8ES9 - chains A and N of the 11 polymer chains in the assembly; structure by electron microscopy, 3.25 A resolution.

Chain A:
Protein: PN45428 TCR alpha chain
Organism: Homo sapiens
Amino-acid sequence (274 residues; numbered -19 to 254; the number before each row is that of its first residue; numbers below 1 keep their minus sign (Met-19 is residue -19)):
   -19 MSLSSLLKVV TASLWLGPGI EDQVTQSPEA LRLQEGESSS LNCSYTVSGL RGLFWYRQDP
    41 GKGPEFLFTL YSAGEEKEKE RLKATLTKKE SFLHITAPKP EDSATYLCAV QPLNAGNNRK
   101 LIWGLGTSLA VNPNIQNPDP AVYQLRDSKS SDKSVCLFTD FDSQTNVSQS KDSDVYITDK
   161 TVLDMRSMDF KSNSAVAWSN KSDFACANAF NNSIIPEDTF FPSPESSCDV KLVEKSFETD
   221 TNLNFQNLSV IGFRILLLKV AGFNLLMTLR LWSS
Not modelled in the structure: -19 to 1, 253-254
Disulfide bonds: Cys23-Cys88, Cys136-Cys186
Glycans and other covalent adducts: N-acetylglucosamine (NAG) linked to Asn22, Asn146, Asn180, Asn191

Chain N:
Protein: MHC class I antigen
Organism: Homo sapiens
UniProt: Q861F7 (Q861F7_HUMAN); residue numbers follow UniProt; this construct covers 1-276
Amino-acid sequence (277 residues; row label = number of the first residue in the row; numbering starts at 0):
     0 MGSHSMRYFF TSVSRPGRGE PRFIAVGYVD DTQFVRFDSD AASQRMEPRA PWIEQEGPEY
    60 WDGETRKVKA HSQTHRVDLG TLRGYYNQSE AGSHTVQRMY GCDVGSDWRF LRGYHQYAYD
   120 GKDYIALKED LRSWTAADMA AQTTKHKWEA AHVAEQLRAY LEGTCVEWLR RYLENGKETL
   180 QRTDAPKTHM THHAVSDHEA TLRCWALSFY PAEITLTWQR DGEDQTQDTE LVETRPAGDG
   240 TFQKWAAVVV PSGQEQRYTC HVQHEGLPKP LTLRWEP
Not modelled in the structure: 0, 276
Differences from the reference sequence: initiating methionine (0)
Disulfide bonds: Cys101-Cys164, Cys203-Cys259

Chain A / chain N interface:
Pairs across the interface - 11 pairs, chain A then chain N:
  Arg31(A) with Ala158(N); Thr163(N)
  Tyr51(A) with Glu154(N); Gln155(N)
  Ser52(A) with Glu154(N)
  Glu55(A) with Glu154(N)
  Lys57(A) with His151(N)
  Leu93(A) with Gly162(N); Thr163(N)
  Ala95(A) with Trp167(N)
  Gly96(A) with Trp167(N)
Also at the interface, not in a pair above, chain A (9 interface residues in all): Glu56
Also at the interface, not in a pair above, chain N (10 interface residues in all): Arg157, Tyr159, Glu166

Summary:
Chain A and chain N form an interface of 9 and 10 residues respectively. Covalently linked
N-acetylglucosamine: at Asn22(A), Asn146(A), Asn180(A) and Asn191(A).
Chain A is PN45428 TCR alpha chain and chain N is MHC class I antigen, both from Homo sapiens; the structure,
CryoEM structure of PN45428 TCR-CD3 in complex with HLA-A2 MAGEA4, was determined by electron microscopy,
deposited together with 8ES7, 8ES8, 8ESA and 8ESB.
